3O77 - chain A; structure by X-ray diffraction, 2.35 A resolution.

[Chain A]
Molecule: Myosin light chain kinase, smooth muscle, Green fluorescent protein, Calmodulin-1
From: Gallus gallus
Notes: EC 2.7.11.18
UniProt: chimeric construct of P11799, P42212, P0DP23: residues 5-24 from P11799 (MYLK_CHICK) positions 1730-1749 (UniProt number = residue number + 1725); residues 25-116 from P42212 positions 147-238 (UniProt number = residue number + 122); residues 126-270 from P42212 positions 2-146 (UniProt number = residue number - 124); residues 271-417 from P0DP23 positions 3-149 (UniProt number = residue number - 268)
Amino-acid sequence (415 residues; row label = number of the first residue in the row; note: 2 numbers in that range are skipped by the numbering (no residue carries them; nothing is unmodelled there)):
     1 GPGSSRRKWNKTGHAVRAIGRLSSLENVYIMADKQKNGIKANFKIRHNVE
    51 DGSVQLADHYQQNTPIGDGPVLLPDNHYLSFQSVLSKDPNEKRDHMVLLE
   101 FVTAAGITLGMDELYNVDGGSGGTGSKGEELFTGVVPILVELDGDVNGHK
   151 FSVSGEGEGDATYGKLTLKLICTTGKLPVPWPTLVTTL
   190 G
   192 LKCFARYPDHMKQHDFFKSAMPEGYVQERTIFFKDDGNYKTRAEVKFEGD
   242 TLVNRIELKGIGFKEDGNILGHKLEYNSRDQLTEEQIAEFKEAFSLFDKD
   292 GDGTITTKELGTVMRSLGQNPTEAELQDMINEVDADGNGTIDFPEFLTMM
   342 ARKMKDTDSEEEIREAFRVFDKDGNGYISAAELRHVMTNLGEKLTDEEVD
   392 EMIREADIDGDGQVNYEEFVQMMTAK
Unresolved in the structure: 21-22, 107-125, 326-329, 417
Covalently attached groups: covalent link Leu188-Gly190; covalent link Gly190-Leu192
Modified residues: Gly190 (chromophore; CR2)
Sequence notes: expression tag (1-4); engineered mutation Ser5 (Ala1730 in P11799), Asn10 (Gln1735 in P11799), Leu25 (Ser147 in P42212), Glu26 (His148 in P42212), Ala41 (Val163 in P42212), Val49 (Ile171 in P42212), Phe81 (Thr203 in P42212), Val84 (Ala206 in P42212), Leu109 (His231 in P42212), Asn116 (Lys238 in P42212), Leu170 (Phe46 in P42212), Leu188 (Phe64 in P42212), Leu192 (Val68 in P42212), Lys193 (Gln69 in P42212), Gly253 (Asp129 in P42212), Ser269 (Tyr145 in P42212), Arg270 (Asn146 in P42212); linker (117-125); chromophore (190, 190, 190)
Metal / ion sites: Ca2+ site 1: Asp362, Asp364, Asn366, Tyr368, Glu373; Ca2+ site 2: Asp398, Asp400, Asp402, Gln404, Glu409
Curated features (UniProtKB/Swiss-Prot):
  - binding site (Ca(2+)): Asp289, Asp291, Asp293, Thr295, Glu300, Asp325, Asp327, Asn329, Thr331, Glu336, Asp362, Asp364, Asn366, Tyr368, Glu373, Asp398, Asp400, Asp402, Gln404, Glu409
  - modified residue: Lys290 (N6-acetyllysine), Thr313 (Phosphothreonine), Ser350 (Phosphoserine), Lys363 (N6-acetyllysine), Tyr368 (Phosphotyrosine), Ser370 (Phosphoserine), Thr379 (Phosphothreonine), Lys384 (N6,N6,N6-trimethyllysine), Tyr407 (Phosphotyrosine)
  - cross-link: Lys290 (Glycyl lysine isopeptide (Lys-Gly) (interchain with G-Cter in SUMO2))
What the authors report for this chain:
  - conformationally variable residues (side-chain flip): Glu26

[Summary]
Asp362, Asp364, Asn366, Tyr368 and Glu373 form the Ca2+ site 1. Asp398, Asp400, Asp402, Gln404 and Glu409 form
the Ca2+ site 2. Curated annotation (UniProt) lists 20 Ca2+-binding residues. From the paper: conformational
variability at Glu26.
Chain A is Myosin light chain kinase, smooth muscle, Green fluorescent protein, Calmodulin-1 (Gallus gallus);
the structure, The structure of Ca2+ Sensor (Case-16), was determined by X-ray diffraction together with 3O78
from the same study.
